2DQC - chains L and H of the 3 polymer chains in the assembly; structure by X-ray diffraction, 1.80 A resolution.

== Chain L ==
Protein: lysozyme binding Ig kappa chain V23-J2 region
Source organism: Mus musculus
Chain sequence (107 residues; each row starts with the number of its first residue):
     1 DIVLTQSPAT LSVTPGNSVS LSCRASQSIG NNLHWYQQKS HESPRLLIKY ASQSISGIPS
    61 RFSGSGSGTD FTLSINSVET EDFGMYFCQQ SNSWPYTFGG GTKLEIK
Disulfide bonds: Cys23-Cys88

== Chain H ==
Protein: Ig VH, anti-lysozyme
Source organism: Mus musculus
Notes: engineered mutation(s): Y33F
Chain sequence (114 residues; each row starts with the number of its first residue):
     1 DVQLQESGPS LVKPSQTLSL TCSVTGDSIT SDFWSWIRKF PGNRLEYMGY VSYSGSTYYN
    61 PSLKSRISIT RDTSKNQYYL DLNSVTTEDT ATYYCANWDG DYWGQGTLVT VSAA
Disulfide bonds: Cys22-Cys95

== How chain L and chain H interact ==
Residue-residue contacts - 28 pairs, chain L then chain H:
  Tyr36(L) with Gly100(H); Trp103(H), hydrophobic
  Gln38(L) with Lys39(H), hydrogen bond; Tyr94(H), hydrogen bond
  Ser43(L) with Tyr94(H); Trp103(H); Gly104(H)
  Pro44(L) with Trp103(H)
  Leu46(L) with Asp99(H); Gly100(H); Asp101(H)
  Met85(L) with Asn43(H)
  Phe87(L) with Asn43(H); Leu45(H), hydrophobic
  Trp94(L) with Tyr47(H), hydrophobic; Gly49(H); Tyr50(H), hydrophobic; Tyr58(H); Tyr59(H), hydrogen bond (side chain-backbone); Asn60(H)
  Pro95(L) with Asn60(H); Pro61(H)
  Tyr96(L) with Tyr47(H); Tyr50(H); Trp98(H), hydrogen bond
  Phe98(L) with Leu45(H); Tyr47(H)
  Gly100(L) with Asn43(H)
Other interface residues (no listed pair), chain L (15 interface residues in all): Glu42, Tyr50, Gln89
Other interface residues (no listed pair), chain H (21 interface residues in all): Ile37, Glu46, Met48, Gln105

== In short ==
Chain L and chain H form an interface of 15 and 21 residues respectively, with 4 hydrogen bonds. Among the
polar pairs are Gln38(L)-Lys39(H), Gln38(L)-Tyr94(H) and Trp94(L)-Tyr59(H).
Here chain L is lysozyme binding Ig kappa chain V23-J2 region and chain H is Ig VH, anti-lysozyme, both from
Mus musculus. Entry 2DQC (Crystal structure of hyhel-10 FV mutant(Hy33f) complexed with hen egg lysozyme) was
determined by X-ray diffraction together with 2DQF, 2DQG, 2DQI and 2DQJ from the same study.
